8PWZ - chains A and B; structure by X-ray diffraction, 2.00 A resolution.

[Chain A]
Molecule: UPF0336 protein Rv0504c
Organism: Mycobacterium tuberculosis H37Rv
UniProt: P9WFK3 (Y504_MYCTU); residue numbers follow UniProt; this construct covers 1-166
Amino-acid sequence (186 residues; each row starts with the number of its first residue; numbers below 1 keep their minus sign (Met-19 is residue -19)):
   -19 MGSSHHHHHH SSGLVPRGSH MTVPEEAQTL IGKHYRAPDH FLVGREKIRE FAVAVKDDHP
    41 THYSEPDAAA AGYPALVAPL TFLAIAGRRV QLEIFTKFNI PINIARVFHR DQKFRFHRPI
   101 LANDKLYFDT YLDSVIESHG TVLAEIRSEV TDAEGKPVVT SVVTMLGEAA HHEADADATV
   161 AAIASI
Disordered / not traced: -19 to 12, 152-166
Sequence notes: initiating methionine (-19); expression tag (-18 to 0)
Swiss-Prot annotation at these positions:
  - modified residue: Thr2 (N-acetylthreonine)
Reported in the primary citation:
  - mutagenesis - H42F (about 12 degC), H42Q (about 12 degC): decreased stability
  - mutagenesis - H42F, H42Q: unchanged catalytic activity

[Chain B]
Molecule: (3R)-hydroxyacyl-ACP dehydratase subunit HadB
Organism: Mycobacterium tuberculosis H37Rv
UniProt: I6WYY7 (I6WYY7_MYCTU); residues 1-142 here = UniProt positions 1-142
Amino-acid sequence (142 residues; numbered 1 to 142; the number before each row is that of its first residue):
     1 MALREFSSVK VGDQLPEKTY PLTRQDLVNY AGVSGDLNPI HWDDEIAKVV GLDTAIAHGM
    61 LTMGIGGGYV TSWVGDPGAV TEYNVRFTAV VPVPNDGKGA ELVFNGRVKS VDPESKSVTI
   121 ALTATTGGKK IFGRAIASAK LA
Disordered / not traced: 1, 142
Reported in the primary citation:
  - catalytic residues: Asp36, His41
  - catalytic residues: Ala57 (citing earlier work)
  - catalytic residues: Asn38, Gly59 (from molecular simulation)
  - mutagenesis - H41F: abolished catalytic activity
  - mutagenesis - H41F (Tm change 3.3 degC): decreased stability

[How chain A and chain B interact]
Pairs across the interface (56):
  Lys27(A) - Val33(B)  hydrogen bond (side chain-backbone)
  Phe31(A) - Tyr30(B)  hydrophobic
  Phe31(A) - Val33(B)  hydrophobic
  Ala34(A) - Asn29(B)
  Ala34(A) - Leu61(B)
  Val35(A) - Tyr30(B)  hydrophobic
  Val35(A) - Gly64(B)
  Val35(A) - Ile65(B)
  Lys36(A) - Pro21(B)
  Lys36(A) - Leu22(B)
  Lys36(A) - Asp26(B)  salt bridge
  Asp37(A) - Gly68(B)
  Asp37(A) - Thr71(B)
  His39(A) - Thr71(B)
  His39(A) - Gly75(B)  hydrogen bond (side chain-backbone)
  His39(A) - Asp76(B)
  His39(A) - Pro77(B)
  Thr41(A) - Pro77(B)
  His42(A) - Pro77(B)
  Tyr53(A) - Asp76(B)  hydrogen bond
  Tyr53(A) - Gly78(B)  hydrogen bond (side chain-backbone)
  Tyr53(A) - Ala79(B)
  Val57(A) - Pro77(B)  hydrophobic
  Leu60(A) - Gly67(B)
  Leu60(A) - Pro77(B)
  Leu60(A) - Val80(B)  hydrophobic
  Leu60(A) - Tyr83(B)  hydrophobic
  Thr61(A) - Met63(B)
  Thr61(A) - Gly64(B)
  Ile65(A) - Val33(B)
  Ile65(A) - Ser34(B)
  Arg68(A) - Ser34(B)
  Arg68(A) - Gly35(B)  hydrogen bond (side chain-backbone)
  Arg68(A) - Asp36(B)  salt bridge
  Phe88(A) - Phe87(B)
  His89(A) - Met60(B)
  His89(A) - Phe87(B)
  Arg90(A) - Arg86(B)
  Arg90(A) - Phe87(B)  hydrogen bond (backbone-backbone)
  Asp91(A) - Val85(B)
  Asp91(A) - Arg86(B)  salt bridge
  Gln92(A) - Met63(B)
  Gln92(A) - Asn84(B)
  Gln92(A) - Val85(B)  hydrogen bond (backbone-backbone)
  Lys93(A) - Tyr83(B)
  Lys93(A) - Asn84(B)
  Phe94(A) - Met63(B)  hydrophobic
  Phe94(A) - Glu82(B)
  Phe94(A) - Tyr83(B)  hydrogen bond (backbone-backbone)
  Phe94(A) - Asn84(B)  hydrogen bond (backbone-side chain)
  Arg95(A) - Thr81(B)
  Phe96(A) - Val80(B)
  Phe96(A) - Thr81(B)  hydrogen bond (backbone-backbone)
  Phe96(A) - Glu82(B)
  Phe96(A) - Tyr83(B)  hydrophobic
  Pro99(A) - Gly78(B)
Also at the interface, not in a pair above, chain A (28 interface residues in all): Glu30, Ala51, Ala64
Also at the interface, not in a pair above, chain B (32 interface residues in all): Tyr20, Ser72
Interface features reported in the paper:
  - interface residues, chain A: Asp37(A), His42(A)

[Summary]
28 residues of chain A face 32 of chain B across their interface, with 10 hydrogen bonds and 3 salt bridges.
Polar pairs include Lys36(A)-Asp26(B), Arg68(A)-Asp36(B) and Asp91(A)-Arg86(B). The paper reports catalytic
residues Asp36(B), His41(B) and Ala57(B) among others; H42F and H42Q of chain A reduce stability.
Chain A is UPF0336 protein Rv0504c and chain B is (3R)-hydroxyacyl-ACP dehydratase subunit HadB, both from
Mycobacterium tuberculosis H37Rv; the structure, Crystal Structure of (3R)-hydroxyacyl-ACP dehydratase HadBD
from Mycobacterium tuberculosis, was determined by X-ray diffraction.
